PDB entry 1JYI | X-ray diffraction, 2.75 A resolution | chains B and Q of the 4 polymer chains in the assembly

# Chain B
Protein: Concanavalin-Br
From: Canavalia ensiformis
UniProt: P55915 (CONA_CANBR); residue numbers follow UniProt; this construct covers 1-237
Sequence (237 residues; each row starts with the number of its first residue):
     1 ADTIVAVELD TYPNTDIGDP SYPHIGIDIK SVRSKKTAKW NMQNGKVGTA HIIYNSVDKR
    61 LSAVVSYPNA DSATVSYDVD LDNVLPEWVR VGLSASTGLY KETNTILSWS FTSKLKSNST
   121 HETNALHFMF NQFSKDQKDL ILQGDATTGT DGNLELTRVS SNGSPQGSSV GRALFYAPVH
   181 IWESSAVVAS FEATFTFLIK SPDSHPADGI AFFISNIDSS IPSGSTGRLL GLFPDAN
Construct notes: conflict Asp58 (Gly in P55915), Ala70 (Gly in P55915), Asp151 (Glu in P55915), Glu155 (Arg in P55915)
Ion coordination: Mn2+: Glu8, Asp10, Asp19, His24; Ca2+: Asp10, Tyr12, Asn14, Asp19
UniProt features mapped onto this chain:
  - binding site (Mn(2+)): Glu8, Asp10, Asp19, His24, Ser34
  - binding site (Ca(2+)): Asp10, Tyr12, Asn14, Asp19, Asp208
  - binding site (a carbohydrate): Tyr12, Leu99, Tyr100, Arg228

# Chain Q
Protein: 12-residue peptide
Sequence (12 residues; each row starts with the number of its first residue):
     1 DVFYPYPYAS GS

# Chain B / chain Q interface
Pairs across the interface (14; chain B residue first):
  Met42(B) - Tyr6(Q)
  Gln43(B) - Tyr6(Q)
  Asn44(B) - Val2(Q)
  Asn44(B) - Phe3(Q)
  Asn44(B) - Tyr4(Q)  hydrogen bond (backbone-backbone)
  Asn44(B) - Pro5(Q)
  Asn44(B) - Tyr6(Q)
  Gly45(B) - Val2(Q)
  Gly45(B) - Phe3(Q)
  Lys46(B) - Phe3(Q)  hydrogen bond (backbone-backbone)
  Lys46(B) - Tyr4(Q)
  Lys200(B) - Asp1(Q)
  Lys200(B) - Val2(Q)  hydrogen bond (side chain-backbone)
  Pro206(B) - Tyr6(Q)
Other interface residues (no listed pair), chain B (10 interface residues in all): Thr11, Pro23, Ser201

# In short
10 residues of chain B and 6 residues of chain Q are in contact; the contacts include 3 hydrogen bonds. Polar
pairs include Lys200(B)-Val2(Q), Asn44(B)-Tyr4(Q) and Lys46(B)-Phe3(Q). UniProt lists 5 Mn2+-binding residues,
5 Ca2+-binding residues and 4 carbohydrate-binding residues on chain B.
Chain B is Concanavalin-Br (Canavalia ensiformis) and chain Q is a 12-residue peptide; the structure,
Concanavalin A/12-mer peptide complex, was determined by X-ray diffraction.
